7WT8 - chains A and I of the 7 polymer chains in the assembly; structure by electron microscopy, 3.60 A resolution.

[Chain A]
Protein: Spike glycoprotein
Organism: Severe acute respiratory syndrome coronavirus 2
Reference sequence: P0DTC2 (SPIKE_SARS2); aligned to UniProt positions 1-1270 over residues 1-1270 (the alignment contains insertions or deletions, so no single offset holds)
Amino-acid sequence (1270 residues; numbered 1 to 1270 plus 2 insertion-coded residues; 2 numbers in that range are skipped by the numbering (no residue carries them; nothing is unmodelled there); the number before each row is that of its first residue; a row labelled like 250A-250B holds insertion residues (250A, then the next letters in order)):
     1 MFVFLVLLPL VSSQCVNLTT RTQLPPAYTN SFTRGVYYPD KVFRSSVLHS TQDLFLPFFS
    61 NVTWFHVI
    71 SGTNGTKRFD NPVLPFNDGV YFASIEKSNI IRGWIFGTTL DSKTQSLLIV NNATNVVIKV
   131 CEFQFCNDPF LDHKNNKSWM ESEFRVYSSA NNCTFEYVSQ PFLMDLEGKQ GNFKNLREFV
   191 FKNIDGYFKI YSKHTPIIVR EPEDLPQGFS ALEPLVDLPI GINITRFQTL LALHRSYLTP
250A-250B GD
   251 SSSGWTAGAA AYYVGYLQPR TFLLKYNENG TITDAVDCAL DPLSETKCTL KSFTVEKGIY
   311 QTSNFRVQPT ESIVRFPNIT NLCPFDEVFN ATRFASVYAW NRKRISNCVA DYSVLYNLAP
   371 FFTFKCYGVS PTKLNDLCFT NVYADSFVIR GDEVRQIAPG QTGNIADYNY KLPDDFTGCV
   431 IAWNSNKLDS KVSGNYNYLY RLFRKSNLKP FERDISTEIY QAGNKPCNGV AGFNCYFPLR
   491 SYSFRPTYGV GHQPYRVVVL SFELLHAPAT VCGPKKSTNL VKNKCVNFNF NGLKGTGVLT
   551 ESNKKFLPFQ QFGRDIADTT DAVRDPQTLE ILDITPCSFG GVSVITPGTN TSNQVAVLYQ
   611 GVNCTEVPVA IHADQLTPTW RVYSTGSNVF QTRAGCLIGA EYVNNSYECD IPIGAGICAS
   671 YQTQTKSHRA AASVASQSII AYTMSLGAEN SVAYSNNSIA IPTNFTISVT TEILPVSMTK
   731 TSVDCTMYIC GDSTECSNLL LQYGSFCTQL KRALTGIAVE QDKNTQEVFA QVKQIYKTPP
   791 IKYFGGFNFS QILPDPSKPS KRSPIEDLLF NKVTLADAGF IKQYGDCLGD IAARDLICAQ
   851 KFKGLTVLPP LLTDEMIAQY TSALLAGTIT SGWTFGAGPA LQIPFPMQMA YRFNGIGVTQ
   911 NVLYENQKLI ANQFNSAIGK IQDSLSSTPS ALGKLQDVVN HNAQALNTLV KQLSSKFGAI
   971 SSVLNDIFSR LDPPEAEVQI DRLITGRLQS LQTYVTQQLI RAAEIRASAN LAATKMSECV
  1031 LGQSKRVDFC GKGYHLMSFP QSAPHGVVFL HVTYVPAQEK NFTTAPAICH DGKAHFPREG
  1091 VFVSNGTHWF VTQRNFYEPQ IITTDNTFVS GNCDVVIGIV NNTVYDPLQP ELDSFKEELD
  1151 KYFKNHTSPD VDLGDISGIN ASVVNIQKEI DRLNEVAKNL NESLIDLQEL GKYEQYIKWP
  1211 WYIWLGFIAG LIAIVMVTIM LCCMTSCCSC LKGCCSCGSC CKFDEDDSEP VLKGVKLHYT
Unresolved in the structure: 1-13, 71-76, 243-250, 250A-250B, 674-685, 826-845, 1160-1270
Disulfide bonds: Cys15-Cys136, Cys131-Cys163, Cys288-Cys298, Cys333-Cys358, Cys376-Cys429, Cys388-Cys522, Cys477-Cys485, Cys614-Cys646, Cys659-Cys668, Cys735-Cys757, Cys740-Cys746, Cys1029-Cys1040, Cys1079-Cys1123
Covalent attachments: N-acetylglucosamine (NAG) linked to Asn17, Asn61, Asn162, Asn279, Asn328, Asn340, Asn600, Asn613, Asn654, Asn706, Asn714, Asn798, Asn1071, Asn1095, Asn1131
Sequence notes: variant Val67 (Ala in P0DTC2), Ile95 (Thr in P0DTC2), Asp142 (Gly in P0DTC2), Ile208 (Leu212 in P0DTC2), Asp336 (Gly339 in P0DTC2), Leu368 (Ser371 in P0DTC2), Pro370 (Ser373 in P0DTC2), Phe372 (Ser375 in P0DTC2), Asn414 (Lys417 in P0DTC2), Lys437 (Asn440 in P0DTC2), Ser443 (Gly446 in P0DTC2), Asn474 (Ser477 in P0DTC2), Lys475 (Thr478 in P0DTC2), Ala481 (Glu484 in P0DTC2), Arg490 (Gln493 in P0DTC2), Ser493 (Gly496 in P0DTC2), Arg495 (Gln498 in P0DTC2), Tyr498 (Asn501 in P0DTC2), His502 (Tyr505 in P0DTC2), Lys544 (Thr547 in P0DTC2), Gly611 (Asp614 in P0DTC2), Tyr652 (His655 in P0DTC2), Lys676 (Asn679 in P0DTC2), His678 (Pro681 in P0DTC2), Ala680 (Arg683 in P0DTC2), Ala682 (Arg685 in P0DTC2), Lys761 (Asn764 in P0DTC2), Tyr793 (Asp796 in P0DTC2), Lys853 (Asn856 in P0DTC2), His951 (Gln954 in P0DTC2), Lys966 (Asn969 in P0DTC2), Phe978 (Leu981 in P0DTC2); insertion (211-213); engineered mutation Pro814 (Phe817 in P0DTC2), Pro889 (Ala892 in P0DTC2), Pro896 (Ala899 in P0DTC2), Pro939 (Ala942 in P0DTC2), Pro983 (Lys986 in P0DTC2), Pro984 (Val987 in P0DTC2)
Curated features (UniProtKB/Swiss-Prot):
  - lipidation (S-palmitoyl cysteine): Cys1240, Cys1247, Cys1250
  - glycosylation (N-linked (GlcNAc...) asparagine): Asn17 (complex), Asn61 (hybrid), Asn331 (complex), Asn603 (hybrid)

[Chain I]
Protein: light chain of Fab 9A8
Organism: Homo sapiens
Notes: antibody fragment or engineered binder
Amino-acid sequence (107 residues; each row starts with the number of its first residue):
     1 DIQMTQSPSS LSASVGDRVT ITCQASQDIN IYLNWYQQKP GKAPKLLIYD ASNLETGVPS
    61 RFSGSGSGTD FTFTINSLQP EDIATYYCQQ YDNLPRTFGQ GTKVEIK
Disulfide bonds: Cys23-Cys88

[How chain A and chain I interact]
Pairs across the interface (10):
  Arg400(A) with Asn30(I); Asp92(I), salt bridge
  Asp402(A) with Asp92(I); Asn93(I)
  Glu403(A) with Asp92(I)
  Tyr498(A) with Ile31(I)
  Gly499(A) with Asp28(I)
  His502(A) with Asp28(I); Ile29(I); Asn30(I), hydrogen bond (side chain-backbone)

[Overview]
Chain A and chain I each contribute 6 residues to their interface, with 1 hydrogen bond and 1 salt bridge.
Among the polar pairs are Arg400(A)-Asp92(I) and His502(A)-Asn30(I). Covalently linked N-acetylglucosamine: at
Asn17(A), Asn61(A), Asn162(A), Asn279(A), Asn328(A) and Asn340(A) and 9 more.
Chain A is Spike glycoprotein (Severe acute respiratory syndrome coronavirus 2) and chain I is light chain of
Fab 9A8 (Homo sapiens); the structure, SARS-CoV-2 Omicron variant spike in complex with Fab 9A8 (State 2), was
determined by electron microscopy (same publication as 7WT7 and 7WT9).
